Entry 3W3X (X-ray diffraction, 2.90 A resolution); this record covers chains A and B.

== Chain A ==
Molecule: Importin subunit beta-3
Organism: Saccharomyces cerevisiae
Reference sequence: P32337 (IMB3_YEAST); residue numbers follow UniProt; this construct covers 1-79, 91-1089
Sequence (1078 residues; row label = number of the first residue in the row; note: 11 numbers in that range are skipped by the numbering (no residue carries them; nothing is unmodelled there)):
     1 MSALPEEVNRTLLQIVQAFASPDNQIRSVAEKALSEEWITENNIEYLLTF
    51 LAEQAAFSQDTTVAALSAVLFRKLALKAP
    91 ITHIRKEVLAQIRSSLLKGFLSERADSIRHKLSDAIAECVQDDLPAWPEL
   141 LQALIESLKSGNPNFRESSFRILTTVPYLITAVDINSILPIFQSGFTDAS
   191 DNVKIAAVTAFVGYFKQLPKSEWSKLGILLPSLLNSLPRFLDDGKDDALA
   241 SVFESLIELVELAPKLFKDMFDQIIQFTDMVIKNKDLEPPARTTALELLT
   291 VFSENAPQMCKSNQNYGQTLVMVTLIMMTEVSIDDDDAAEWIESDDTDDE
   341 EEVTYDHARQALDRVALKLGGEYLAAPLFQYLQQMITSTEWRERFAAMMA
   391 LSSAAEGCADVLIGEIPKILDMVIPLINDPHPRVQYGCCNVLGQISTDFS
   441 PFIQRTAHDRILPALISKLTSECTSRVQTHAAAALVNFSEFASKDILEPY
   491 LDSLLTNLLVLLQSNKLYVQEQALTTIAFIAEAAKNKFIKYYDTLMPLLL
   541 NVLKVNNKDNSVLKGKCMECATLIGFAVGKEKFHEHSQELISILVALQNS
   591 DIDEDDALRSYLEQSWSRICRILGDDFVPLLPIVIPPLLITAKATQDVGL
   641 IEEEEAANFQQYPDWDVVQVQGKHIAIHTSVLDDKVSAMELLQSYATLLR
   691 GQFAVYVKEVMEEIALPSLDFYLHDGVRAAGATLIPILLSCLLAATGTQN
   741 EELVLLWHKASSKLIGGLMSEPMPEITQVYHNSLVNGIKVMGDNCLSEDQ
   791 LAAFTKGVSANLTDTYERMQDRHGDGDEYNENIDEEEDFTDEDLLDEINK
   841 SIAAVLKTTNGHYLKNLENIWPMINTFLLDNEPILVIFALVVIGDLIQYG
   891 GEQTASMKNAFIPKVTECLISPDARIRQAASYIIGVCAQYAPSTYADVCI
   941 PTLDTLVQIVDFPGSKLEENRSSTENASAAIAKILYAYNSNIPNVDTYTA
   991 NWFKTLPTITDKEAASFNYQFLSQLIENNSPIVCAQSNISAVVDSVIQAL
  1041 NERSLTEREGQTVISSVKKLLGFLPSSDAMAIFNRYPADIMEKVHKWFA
Unresolved in the structure: 1-5, 22, 546-549, 591-595, 736-740, 813-816, 822-827, 870-871, 890-891, 952-954, 984-985, 1015-1025, 1046-1051, 1089
Swiss-Prot annotation at these positions:
  - modified residue: Ser2 (N-acetylserine), Thr830 (Phosphothreonine)
What the authors report for this chain:
  - mutagenesis - D353K/E396K/D438K: abolished binding to Phosphate system positive regulatory protein PHO4 (chain B)
  - mutagenesis - R349A/Q350A/D353A/E396A/N430K/D438A/N477A, D353K/E396K/D438K: abolished growth

== Chain B ==
Molecule: Phosphate system positive regulatory protein PHO4
Reference sequence: P07270 (PHO4_YEAST); residue numbers follow UniProt; this construct covers 140-166
Sequence (27 residues; row label = number of the first residue in the row):
   140 SANKVTKNKSNSSPYLNKRRGKPGPDS
Unresolved in the structure: 140, 151-166
Swiss-Prot annotation at these positions:
  - motif: Ser140 to Ser166 (Nuclear localization signal)
  - modified residue: Ser152 (Phosphoserine)
What the authors report for this chain:
  - mutagenesis - V144W/K146E: decreased binding to Importin subunit beta-3 (chain A)

== Interface between chain A and chain B ==
Pairs across the interface - 25 pairs, chain A then chain B:
  Asp338(A) - Asn147(B)  hydrogen bond
  Asp346(A) - Asn147(B)
  Gln350(A) - Asn147(B)  hydrogen bond
  Gln350(A) - Lys148(B)
  Gln350(A) - Ser149(B)  hydrogen bond (side chain-backbone)
  Gln350(A) - Asn150(B)
  Asp353(A) - Lys146(B)  salt bridge
  Asp353(A) - Lys148(B)  salt bridge
  Ser393(A) - Lys146(B)
  Glu396(A) - Lys146(B)  salt bridge
  Asn430(A) - Val144(B)
  Gln434(A) - Val144(B)
  Gln434(A) - Thr145(B)
  Asp438(A) - Lys146(B)  salt bridge
  His470(A) - Val144(B)
  Ala473(A) - Asn142(B)
  Ala473(A) - Lys143(B)
  Ala473(A) - Val144(B)  hydrophobic
  Ala474(A) - Val144(B)
  Val476(A) - Lys143(B)
  Asn477(A) - Lys143(B)
  Asn477(A) - Val144(B)  hydrogen bond (side chain-backbone)
  Glu480(A) - Lys143(B)  salt bridge
  Gln512(A) - Asn142(B)  hydrogen bond
  Lys556(A) - Asn142(B)  hydrogen bond
Also at the interface, not in a pair above, chain A (24 interface residues in all): Glu287, Asp336, Arg354, Leu357, Ser392, Gly433, Thr515
Also at the interface, not in a pair above, chain B (10 interface residues in all): Ala141
The authors on this interface:
  - specific contacts: Asp338(A)-Asn147(B) (hydrogen bond), Gln350(A)-Asn147(B) (hydrogen bond), Gln512(A)-Asn142(B) (hydrogen bond), Lys556(A)-Asn142(B) (hydrogen bond)
  - interface residues, chain B: Ala141(B), Lys143(B), Val144(B), Lys146(B), Lys148(B)

== Overview ==
24 residues of chain A and 10 residues of chain B are in contact, with 6 hydrogen bonds and 5 salt bridges.
Among the polar pairs are Asp353(A)-Lys146(B), Asp353(A)-Lys148(B) and Glu396(A)-Lys146(B). The authors report
hydrogen bonds between Asp338(A) and Asn147(B), Gln350(A) and Asn147(B) and Gln512(A) and Asn142(B) among
others. From the paper: R349A/Q350A/D353A/E396A/N430K/D438A/N477A and D353K/E396K/D438K of chain A abolish
growth; interface residues Ala141(B), Lys143(B) and Val144(B) among others.
Here chain A is Importin subunit beta-3 (Saccharomyces cerevisiae) and chain B is Phosphate system positive
regulatory protein PHO4. Entry 3W3X (Crystal structure of Kap121p bound to Pho4p) was determined by X-ray
diffraction (same publication as 3W3W, 3W3Y and 3W3Z).
